PDB entry 1O7P | X-ray diffraction, 1.95 A resolution | chains A and B

[Chain A]
Protein: Naphthalene 1,2-dioxygenase alpha subunit
Organism: Pseudomonas putida
Notes: EC 1.14.12.12
Reference sequence: P23094 (NDOB_PSEPU); residue numbers follow UniProt; this construct covers 1-449
Amino-acid sequence (449 residues; row label = number of the first residue in the row):
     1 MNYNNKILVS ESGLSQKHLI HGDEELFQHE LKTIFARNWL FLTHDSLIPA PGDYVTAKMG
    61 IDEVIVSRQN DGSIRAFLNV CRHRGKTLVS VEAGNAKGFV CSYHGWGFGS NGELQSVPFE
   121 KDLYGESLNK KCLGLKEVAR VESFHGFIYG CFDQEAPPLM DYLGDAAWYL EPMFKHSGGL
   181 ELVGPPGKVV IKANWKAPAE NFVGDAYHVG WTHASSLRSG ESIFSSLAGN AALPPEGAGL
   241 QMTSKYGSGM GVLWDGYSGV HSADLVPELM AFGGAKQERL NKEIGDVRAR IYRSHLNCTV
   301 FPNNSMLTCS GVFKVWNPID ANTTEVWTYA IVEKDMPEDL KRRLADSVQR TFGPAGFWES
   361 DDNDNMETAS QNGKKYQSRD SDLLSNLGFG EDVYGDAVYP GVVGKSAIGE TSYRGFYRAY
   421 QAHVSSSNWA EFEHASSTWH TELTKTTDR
Disordered / not traced: 448-449
Ion coordination: 2Fe-2S cluster Fe: Cys81, His83, Cys101, His104; Fe ion: His208, His213, Asp362 (together with (1R,2S)-1,2-dihydronaphthalene-1,2-diol)
Residues lining bound ligands:
  - 2Fe-2S cluster (FES): Cys81, His83, Arg84, Gly85, Lys86, Cys101, Tyr103, His104, Gly105, Trp106
  - (1R,2S)-1,2-dihydronaphthalene-1,2-diol (NDH; (1r, 2s)-cis 1,2 dihydroxy-1,2-dihydronaphthalene): Asn201, Phe202, Asp205, His208, Val209, His213, Phe224, Leu253, Val260, His295, Asn297, Leu307, Phe352, Trp358, Asp362

[Chain B]
Protein: Naphthalene 1,2-dioxygenase beta subunit
Organism: Pseudomonas putida
Notes: EC 1.14.12.12
Reference sequence: P23095 (NDOC_PSEPU); residues 501-694 here correspond to UniProt positions 1-194 (UniProt number = residue number - 500)
Amino-acid sequence (194 residues; row label = number of the first residue in the row):
   501 MMINIQEDKL VSAHDAEEIL RFFNCHDSAL QQEATTLLTQ EAHLLDIQAY RAWLEHCVGS
   561 EVQYQVISRE LRAASERRYK LNEAMNVYNE NFQQLKVRVE HQLDPQNWGN SPKLRFTRFI
   621 TNVQAAMDVN DKELLHIRSN VILHRARRGN QVDVFYAARE DKWKRGEGGV RKLVQRFVDY
   681 PERILQTHNL MVFL
Disordered / not traced: 501

[Chain A / chain B interface]
Contacting residue pairs (88):
  Ser46(A) - Leu581(B)
  Leu47(A) - Tyr579(B)  hydrogen bond (backbone-side chain)
  Leu47(A) - Leu581(B)
  Asp53(A) - Tyr579(B)
  Val91(A) - Leu571(B)
  Val91(A) - Arg572(B)
  Val91(A) - Ala573(B)
  Glu92(A) - Glu570(B)
  Glu92(A) - Leu571(B)  hydrogen bond (backbone-backbone)
  Glu92(A) - Arg683(B)  salt bridge
  Ala93(A) - Glu570(B)
  Ala93(A) - Leu571(B)
  Ala93(A) - Arg572(B)
  Ala93(A) - Tyr579(B)  hydrophobic
  Gly94(A) - Glu576(B)
  Gly94(A) - Tyr579(B)
  Asn95(A) - Glu576(B)  hydrogen bond (backbone-side chain)
  Asn95(A) - Arg577(B)  hydrogen bond (backbone-side chain)
  Asn95(A) - Arg578(B)  hydrogen bond
  Asn95(A) - Tyr579(B)
  Ala96(A) - Arg578(B)
  Lys97(A) - Arg578(B)
  Val183(A) - Asn582(B)
  Gly184(A) - Asn582(B)
  Pro185(A) - Glu570(B)
  Pro185(A) - Asn582(B)
  Pro185(A) - Ala584(B)
  Pro185(A) - Met585(B)
  Pro185(A) - Arg683(B)
  Pro186(A) - Met585(B)
  Pro186(A) - Arg683(B)  hydrogen bond (backbone-side chain)
  Gly187(A) - Met585(B)
  Lys188(A) - Arg683(B)
  Lys188(A) - Ile684(B)
  Lys188(A) - Leu685(B)  hydrogen bond (backbone-backbone)
  Val189(A) - Leu685(B)
  Val189(A) - His688(B)
  Val189(A) - Asn689(B)
  Val190(A) - Ile684(B)  hydrophobic
  Val190(A) - Leu685(B)  hydrogen bond (backbone-backbone)
  Val190(A) - Gln686(B)
  Val190(A) - His688(B)
  Ile191(A) - His688(B)
  Lys192(A) - His688(B)
  Trp211(A) - Trp608(B)  hydrogen bond (backbone-side chain)
  Ala214(A) - Gln606(B)
  Ser215(A) - His601(B)  hydrogen bond
  Ser215(A) - Asp604(B)
  Ser215(A) - Asn607(B)
  Ser216(A) - His601(B)  hydrogen bond
  Arg218(A) - Asp604(B)  salt bridge
  Arg218(A) - Gln606(B)  hydrogen bond
  Ser219(A) - Val597(B)
  Ser219(A) - Glu600(B)
  Ser219(A) - His601(B)  hydrogen bond (side chain-backbone)
  Gly229(A) - Gln606(B)
  Asp264(A) - Gln594(B)  hydrogen bond
  Glu325(A) - Ile684(B)
  Asp346(A) - Asn586(B)  hydrogen bond
  Asp346(A) - Asn589(B)  hydrogen bond
  Gln349(A) - Met585(B)
  Gln349(A) - Asn586(B)
  Arg350(A) - Asn589(B)  hydrogen bond (side chain-backbone)
  Arg350(A) - Glu590(B)  salt bridge
  Arg350(A) - Gln594(B)
  Arg350(A) - Arg598(B)  hydrogen bond (backbone-side chain)
  Pro354(A) - Met585(B)
  Pro354(A) - Leu685(B)  hydrophobic
  Pro354(A) - Asn689(B)
  Pro354(A) - Leu690(B)  hydrogen bond (backbone-backbone)
  Ala355(A) - Val587(B)  hydrophobic
  Ala355(A) - Tyr588(B)
  Ala355(A) - Arg598(B)  hydrogen bond (backbone-side chain)
  Ala355(A) - Leu690(B)
  Ala355(A) - Met691(B)
  Gly356(A) - Met691(B)
  Phe357(A) - Val597(B)  hydrophobic
  Phe357(A) - His601(B)
  Phe357(A) - Met691(B)  hydrophobic
  Ser360(A) - His601(B)
  Ser360(A) - Met691(B)
  Asp361(A) - His601(B)  salt bridge
  Asn363(A) - His688(B)
  Asn363(A) - Asn689(B)  hydrogen bond
  Asp364(A) - Gly609(B)
  Asp364(A) - Arg647(B)  salt bridge
  Asp364(A) - Arg648(B)  salt bridge
  Glu367(A) - His688(B)  salt bridge
Interface residues without a listed pair, chain A (45 interface residues in all): Pro49, Val55, Thr212, Gly220
Interface residues without a listed pair, chain B (39 interface residues in all): Ser568, Glu583

[Summary]
45 residues of chain A face 39 of chain B across their interface, with 21 hydrogen bonds and 7 salt bridges.
Among the polar pairs are Glu92(A)-Arg683(B), Arg218(A)-Asp604(B) and Arg350(A)-Glu590(B). Chain A binds
(1R,2S)-1,2-dihydronaphthalene-1,2-diol and 2Fe-2S cluster.
Chain A is Naphthalene 1,2-dioxygenase alpha subunit and chain B is Naphthalene 1,2-dioxygenase beta subunit,
both from Pseudomonas putida; the structure, Naphthalene 1,2-dioxygenase, product complex, was determined by
X-ray diffraction, deposited together with 1O7G, 1O7H, 1O7M, 1O7N and 1O7W.
